Entry 3CVL (X-ray diffraction, 2.15 A resolution); this record covers chains A and B.

# Chain A
Name: Peroxisome targeting signal 1 receptor PEX5
From: Trypanosoma brucei
Notes: fragment: Binding domain
UniProtKB: Q9U7C3 (Q9U7C3_9TRYP); residue numbers follow UniProt; this construct covers 332-655
Chain sequence (327 residues; numbered 329 to 655; the number before each row is that of its first residue):
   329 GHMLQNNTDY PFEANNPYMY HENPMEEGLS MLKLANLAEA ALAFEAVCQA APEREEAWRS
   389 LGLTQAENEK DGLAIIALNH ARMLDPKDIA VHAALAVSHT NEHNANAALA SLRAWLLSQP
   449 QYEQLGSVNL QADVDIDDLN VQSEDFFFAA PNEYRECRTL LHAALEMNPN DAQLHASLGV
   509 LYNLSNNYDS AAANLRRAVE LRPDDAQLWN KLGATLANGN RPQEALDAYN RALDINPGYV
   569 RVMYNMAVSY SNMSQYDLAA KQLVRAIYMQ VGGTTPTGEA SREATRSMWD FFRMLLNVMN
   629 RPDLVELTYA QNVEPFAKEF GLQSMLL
Unresolved in the structure: 329-335, 454-473, 605-607, 653-655
Construct notes: expression tag (329-331); engineered mutation A378 (Lys in Q9U7C3), A379 (Glu in Q9U7C3)

# Chain B
Name: T. brucei PFK PTS1 peptide Ac-HEELAKL
UniProtKB: O15648 (O15648_9TRYP); residues 1-7 here correspond to UniProt positions 481-487 (UniProt number = residue number + 480)
Chain sequence (7 residues; each row starts with the number of its first residue):
     1 HEELAKL
Unresolved in the structure: 1-2
Swiss-Prot annotation at these positions:
  - motif: A5 to L7 (Peroxisomal targeting signal)

# How chain A and chain B interact
Pairs across the interface - 24 pairs, chain A then chain B:
  E397(A) with K6(B)
  V425(A) with L7(B)
  T428(A) with L7(B)
  N429(A) with K6(B); L7(B), hydrogen bond (side chain-backbone)
  N511(A) with L7(B)
  N538(A) with K6(B), hydrogen bond (side chain-backbone); L7(B), hydrogen bond (side chain-backbone)
  K539(A) with L7(B)
  A542(A) with A5(B), hydrophobic; K6(B); L7(B)
  T543(A) with L7(B)
  A545(A) with A5(B), hydrophobic
  N546(A) with L4(B); A5(B), hydrogen bond (side chain-backbone)
  Y557(A) with A5(B)
  R569(A) with K6(B); L7(B), hydrogen bond (side chain-backbone)
  Y572(A) with E3(B), hydrogen bond
  N573(A) with A5(B); K6(B), hydrogen bond (side chain-backbone)
  V576(A) with E3(B)
  N580(A) with E3(B), hydrogen bond (side chain-backbone)
Also at the interface, not in a pair above, chain A (19 interface residues in all): D399, V508

# Overview
19 residues of chain A face 5 of chain B across their interface; the contacts include 8 hydrogen bonds. Polar
pairs include N429(A)-L7(B), N538(A)-K6(B) and N538(A)-L7(B).
Here chain A is Peroxisome targeting signal 1 receptor PEX5 (Trypanosoma brucei) and chain B is T. brucei PFK
PTS1 peptide Ac-HEELAKL. Entry 3CVL (Structure of Peroxisomal Targeting Signal 1 (PTS1) binding domain of
Trypanosoma brucei Peroxin 5 (TbPEX5)complexed to ...) was determined by X-ray diffraction together with 3CV0,
3CVN, 3CVP and 3CVQ from the same study.
